Entry 9G9T (electron microscopy, 1.80 A resolution); this record covers chains B and c of the 24 polymer chains in the assembly.

Chain B:
Protein: Cytochrome c1, heme protein
From: Toxoplasma gondii
UniProt: S7W9J5 (S7W9J5_TOXGG); residue numbers follow UniProt; this construct covers 1-398
Sequence (398 residues; row label = number of the first residue in the row):
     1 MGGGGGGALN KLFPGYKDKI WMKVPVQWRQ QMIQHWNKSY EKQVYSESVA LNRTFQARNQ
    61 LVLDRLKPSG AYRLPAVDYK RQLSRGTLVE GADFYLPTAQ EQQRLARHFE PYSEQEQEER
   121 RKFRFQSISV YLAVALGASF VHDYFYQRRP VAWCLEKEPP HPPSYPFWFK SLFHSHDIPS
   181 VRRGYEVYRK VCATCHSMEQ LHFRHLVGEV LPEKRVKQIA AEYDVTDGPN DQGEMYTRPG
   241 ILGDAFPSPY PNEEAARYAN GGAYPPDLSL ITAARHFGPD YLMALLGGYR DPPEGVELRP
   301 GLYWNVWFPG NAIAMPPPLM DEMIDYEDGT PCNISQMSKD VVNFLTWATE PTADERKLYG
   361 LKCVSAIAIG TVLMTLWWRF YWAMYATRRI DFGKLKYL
Not modelled in the structure: 1-155
Glycans and other covalent adducts: heme c (HEC) linked to C192, C195
Ion coordination: heme c Fe near H196 (its only coordinating residue here)
Residues lining bound ligands: heme c (HEC): V191, H196, N260, A263, Y264, P265, P266, L268, I271, R275, Y281, L282, L285, L286, F308, I313, A314, M315, P318, L319, L345

Chain c:
Protein: Putative ubiquinol cytochrome c oxidoreductase
From: Toxoplasma gondii
Notes: EC 1.10.2.2
UniProt: S7UK06 (S7UK06_TOXGG); residues 1-487 here = UniProt positions 1-487
Sequence (487 residues; each row starts with the number of its first residue):
     1 MRHLARCASR RAVKWTERDS PVANFLRSSS CCPFQLLQAS RAKIQRLRTS ERFRLRSAQK
    61 LAPTRFPPFT HGPLFFSLPS RLTVPSSLRS LSAFSAPLSL PFRGTMAFLS SPLFAAKASL
   121 AARVHALGCS TTSLTSPLAA RALAASSLSL FSVSPRRHFS VHSHNIRPDK HELPASEVPL
   181 YYNRFDQADH PSLWQLEEEQ QRKHLDQEVT DVSQLVEPVS SPHQTEGWFK RLRYWHYKET
   241 AEPTFPRTPD LSKGELAAGA TVTRTSVWHD PNEPAIVSVS RFAPDNFRAV GFAENVPNPE
   301 STNSDSHPDF REYRLGPGSV DRRPFVYFMS ASYFFITASM MRSFLCKWVH YWWVSRDMLA
   361 AGTTEVDLRP IQEGMTAVFK WRGKPVFVRH RTAEDIAKAQ ADDALIGTMK DPQLDSERCP
   421 RPQWLINIGV CTHLGCIPTD GGNYGGWFCP CHGSHYDTSG RIRLGPAPSN LELPPTVFLD
   481 DHTVKLG
Not modelled in the structure: 1-159, 365-487
Residues lining bound ligands: 1,2-diacyl-sn-glycero-3-phosphocholine (PC1): Y327, S330, Y333, F334, T337, A338, M341

Chain B / chain c interface:
Contacting residue pairs (36):
  R204(B) with R356(c); D357(c)
  Y359(B) with S343(c), hydrogen bond; K347(c)
  A366(B) with I336(c)
  I367(B) with M340(c), hydrophobic
  I369(B) with I336(c), hydrophobic
  G370(B) with Y333(c)
  L373(B) with S332(c); Y333(c)
  M374(B) with Y333(c)
  L376(B) with M329(c), hydrophobic
  W377(B) with M329(c); S330(c)
  F380(B) with V326(c), hydrophobic
  T387(B) with F310(c), hydrogen bond (backbone-backbone); Y313(c)
  R388(B) with N303(c), hydrogen bond (backbone-side chain)
  R389(B) with N303(c); D309(c), salt bridge; F310(c); R311(c)
  I390(B) with S301(c), hydrogen bond (backbone-side chain); T302(c), hydrogen bond (backbone-backbone); N303(c), hydrogen bond (backbone-side chain)
  D391(B) with E300(c); S301(c), hydrogen bond
  F392(B) with P299(c); E300(c), hydrogen bond (backbone-backbone); S301(c); T302(c)
  K394(B) with E300(c), salt bridge
  Y397(B) with D305(c); R311(c)
  L398(B) with F310(c); R311(c)
Interface residues without a listed pair, chain B (22 interface residues in all): T352, K396
Interface residues without a listed pair, chain c (23 interface residues in all): F334, A360

In short:
22 residues of chain B face 23 of chain c across their interface; the contacts include 8 hydrogen bonds and 2
salt bridges. Among the polar pairs are R389(B)-D309(c), K394(B)-E300(c) and Y359(B)-S343(c). Chain c binds
1,2-diacyl-sn-glycero-3-phosphocholine. Covalently linked heme c: at C192(B).
Chain B is Cytochrome c1, heme protein and chain c is Putative ubiquinol cytochrome c oxidoreductase, both
from Toxoplasma gondii; the structure, Cryo-EM structure of the Toxoplasma gondii respiratory chain complex
III inhibited by ELQ-300, was determined by electron microscopy, deposited together with 9I4X.
